1O7D - chains A and D of the 5 polymer chains in the assembly; structure by X-ray diffraction, 2.70 A resolution.

== Chain A ==
Molecule: Lysosomal alpha-mannosidase
Source organism: Bos taurus
Notes: EC 3.2.1.24; fragment: alpha-mannosidase a peptide, residues 51-347
UniProtKB: Q29451 (MA2B1_BOVIN); residues 50-347 here correspond to UniProt positions 51-348 (UniProt number = residue number + 1)
Chain sequence (298 residues; each row starts with the number of its first residue):
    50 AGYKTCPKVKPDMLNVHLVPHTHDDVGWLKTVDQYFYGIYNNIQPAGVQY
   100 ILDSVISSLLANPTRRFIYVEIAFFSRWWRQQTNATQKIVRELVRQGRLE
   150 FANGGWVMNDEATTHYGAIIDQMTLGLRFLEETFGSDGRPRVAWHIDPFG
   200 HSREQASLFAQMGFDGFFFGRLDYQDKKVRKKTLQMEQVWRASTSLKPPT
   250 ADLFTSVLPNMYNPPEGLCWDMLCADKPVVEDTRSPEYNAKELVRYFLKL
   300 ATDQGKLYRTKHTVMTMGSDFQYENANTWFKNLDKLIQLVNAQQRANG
Not modelled in the structure: 50, 343-347
Modified / non-standard residues: Asn-133 (glycosylation site)
Swiss-Prot annotation at these positions:
  - active site: Asp-196 (Nucleophile)
  - binding site (Zn(2+)): His-72, Asp-74, Asp-196
  - glycosylation: Asn-133 (N-linked (GlcNAc...) asparagine)
Metal / ion sites: Zn2+: His-72, Asp-74, Asp-196 (together with 2-amino-2-hydroxymethyl-propane-1,3-diol) (shared with 1 residue of chain C)

== Chain D ==
Molecule: Lysosomal alpha-mannosidase
Source organism: Bos taurus
Notes: EC 3.2.1.24; fragment: alpha-mannosidase d peptide, residues 592-873
UniProtKB: Q29451 (MA2B1_BOVIN); residues 603-884 here correspond to UniProt positions 592-873 (UniProt number = residue number - 11)
Chain sequence (282 residues; row label = number of the first residue in the row):
   603 RDLVIQNEYLRARFDPNTGLLMELENLEQNLLLPVRQAFYWYNASTGNNL
   653 SSQASGAYIFRPNQNKPLFVSHWAQTHLVKASLVQEVHQNFSAWCSQVVR
   703 LYPRQRHLELEWTVGPIPVGDGWGKEVISRFDTALATRGLFYTDSNGREI
   753 LERRRNYRPTWKLNQTEPVAGNYYPVNSRIYITDGNMQLTVLTDRSQGGS
   803 SLRDGSLELMVHRRLLKDDARGVGEPLNKEGSGLWVRGRHLVLLDKKETA
   853 AARHRLQAEMEVLAPQVVLAQGGGARYRLEKA
Not modelled in the structure: 630-632, 876-884
Swiss-Prot annotation at these positions:
  - glycosylation (N-linked (GlcNAc...) asparagine): Asn-645, Asn-651, Asn-692, Asn-766
Glycans and other covalent adducts: N-acetylglucosamine (NAG) linked to Asn-645, Asn-692, Asn-766

== Chain A / chain D interface ==
Pairs across the interface (37):
  Trp-77(A) / Tyr-660(D)  hydrogen bond
  Trp-77(A) / Gly-824(D)
  Trp-77(A) / Val-825(D)
  Leu-78(A) / Gly-824(D)
  Leu-78(A) / Val-825(D)
  Glu-160(A) / Asn-748(D)
  Ala-161(A) / Pro-777(D)
  Ala-161(A) / Asn-779(D)  hydrogen bond (backbone-side chain)
  Thr-162(A) / Asn-779(D)
  Thr-162(A) / Ser-798(D)  hydrogen bond (backbone-side chain)
  Thr-163(A) / Asn-748(D)
  Thr-163(A) / Asn-779(D)  hydrogen bond (backbone-side chain)
  His-164(A) / Val-864(D)
  Tyr-165(A) / Asn-748(D)  hydrogen bond (backbone-backbone)
  Tyr-165(A) / Gly-749(D)
  Tyr-165(A) / Arg-750(D)
  Ser-201(A) / Ser-747(D)
  Ser-201(A) / Asn-748(D)  hydrogen bond
  Arg-202(A) / Ser-747(D)
  Arg-202(A) / Glu-751(D)  salt bridge
  Arg-202(A) / Leu-753(D)
  Glu-203(A) / Ser-747(D)  hydrogen bond (backbone-side chain)
  Glu-203(A) / Asn-748(D)
  Glu-203(A) / Arg-750(D)
  Glu-203(A) / Glu-751(D)  hydrogen bond (side chain-backbone)
  Asp-222(A) / Trp-763(D)
  Tyr-223(A) / Thr-768(D)
  Gln-224(A) / Trp-763(D)  hydrogen bond
  Gln-224(A) / Leu-765(D)
  Gln-224(A) / Asn-766(D)  hydrogen bond (side chain-backbone)
  Asp-225(A) / Thr-762(D)
  Asp-225(A) / Trp-763(D)
  Arg-229(A) / Thr-762(D)
  Ala-241(A) / Glu-751(D)
  Ser-242(A) / Glu-751(D)  hydrogen bond
  Thr-243(A) / Glu-751(D)  hydrogen bond (backbone-side chain)
  Ser-244(A) / Glu-751(D)
Other interface residues (no listed pair), chain A (25 interface residues in all): Ile-168, Phe-198, Gln-204, Gln-210, Val-228
Other interface residues (no listed pair), chain D (20 interface residues in all): Lys-764, Arg-823

== Overview ==
The interface between chain A and chain D involves 25 residues on one side and 20 on the other; the contacts
include 12 hydrogen bonds and 1 salt bridge. Among the polar pairs are Arg-202(A)/Glu-751(D),
Trp-77(A)/Tyr-660(D) and Ala-161(A)/Asn-779(D).
Chain A is Lysosomal alpha-mannosidase and chain D is Lysosomal alpha-mannosidase, both from Bos taurus; the
structure, The structure of the bovine lysosomal a-mannosidase suggests a novel mechanism for low pH
activation, was determined by X-ray diffraction.
